Entry 7STT (X-ray diffraction, 1.60 A resolution); this record covers chain A.

[Chain A]
Molecule: N-acetylgalactosamine-6-sulfatase
Source organism: Pedobacter yulinensis
UniProt: A0A2T3HKC0 (A0A2T3HKC0_9SPHI); residues 2-451 here correspond to UniProt positions 25-474 (UniProt number = residue number + 23)
Chain sequence (459 residues; row label = number of the first residue in the row):
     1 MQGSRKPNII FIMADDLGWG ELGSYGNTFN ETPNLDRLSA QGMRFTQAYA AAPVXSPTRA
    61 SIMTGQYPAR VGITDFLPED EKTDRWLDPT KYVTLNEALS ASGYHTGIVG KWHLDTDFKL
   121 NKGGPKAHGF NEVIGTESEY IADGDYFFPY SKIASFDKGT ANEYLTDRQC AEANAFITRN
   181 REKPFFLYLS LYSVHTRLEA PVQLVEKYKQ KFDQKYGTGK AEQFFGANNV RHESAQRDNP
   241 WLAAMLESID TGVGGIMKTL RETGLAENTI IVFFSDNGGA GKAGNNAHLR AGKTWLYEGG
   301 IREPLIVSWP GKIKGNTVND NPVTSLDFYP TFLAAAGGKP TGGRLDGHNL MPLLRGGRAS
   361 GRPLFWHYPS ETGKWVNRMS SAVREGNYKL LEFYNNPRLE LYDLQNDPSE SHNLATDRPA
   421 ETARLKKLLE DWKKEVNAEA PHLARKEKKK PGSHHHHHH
Unresolved in the structure: 446-459
Differences from the reference sequence: initiating methionine (1); conflict DDZ_55 (Cys78 in A0A2T3HKC0); expression tag (452-459)
Modified / non-standard residues: DDZ (3,3-dihydroxy L-alanine) at position 55
Metal / ion sites: Ca2+: D15, D16, DDZ_55, D276, N277; Na+ site 1: D80, T83; Na+ site 2: P89, Y92, E97, S411; Na+ site 3: D145, F147, P149
Ligand contacts: malonate ion (MLI): V54, DDZ_55, F76, K111, H113, H195, K293
Reported in the primary citation:
  - Ca2+ coordination: D15, D16, D276, N277
  - self-association interface (contacts with another copy of this molecule): L77 to R85, P369 to M379, E439 to R445
  - binding site for malonate ion: H195, K293
  - Na+ coordination: D80, T83
  - catalytic residues: H113, H195, K293 (by similarity / conservation)

[Summary]
Chain A binds malonate ion. D15, D16, DDZ_55, D276 and N277 coordinate Ca2+. D80 and T83 coordinate Na+ site
1. From the paper: catalytic residues H113, H195 and K293; a binding site for malonate ion at H195 and K293.
Chain A is N-acetylgalactosamine-6-sulfatase (Pedobacter yulinensis); the structure, Crystal structure of
sulfatase from Pedobacter yulinensis, was determined by X-ray diffraction (same publication as 7STU and 7STV).
